6ALH - chains R and J of the 8 polymer chains in the assembly; structure by electron microscopy, 4.40 A resolution (low resolution: residue-level contacts below are approximate; hydrogen-bond / salt-bridge calls are withheld).

[Chain R]
Molecule: 20-nt RNA strand
Sequence (20 nucleotides; each row starts with the number of its first residue):
     1 GCAUUCAAAG CGGAGAGGUA
Unresolved in the structure: 1-10
Metal / ion sites: Mg2+: A20 (shared with Asp-460(J), Asp-462(J) of chain J)

[Chain J]
Molecule: DNA-directed RNA polymerase subunit beta'
From: Escherichia coli (strain K12)
Notes: EC 2.7.7.6
UniProt: P0A8T7 (RPOC_ECOLI); residues 1-1407 here = UniProt positions 1-1407
Amino-acid sequence (1407 residues; each row starts with the number of its first residue):
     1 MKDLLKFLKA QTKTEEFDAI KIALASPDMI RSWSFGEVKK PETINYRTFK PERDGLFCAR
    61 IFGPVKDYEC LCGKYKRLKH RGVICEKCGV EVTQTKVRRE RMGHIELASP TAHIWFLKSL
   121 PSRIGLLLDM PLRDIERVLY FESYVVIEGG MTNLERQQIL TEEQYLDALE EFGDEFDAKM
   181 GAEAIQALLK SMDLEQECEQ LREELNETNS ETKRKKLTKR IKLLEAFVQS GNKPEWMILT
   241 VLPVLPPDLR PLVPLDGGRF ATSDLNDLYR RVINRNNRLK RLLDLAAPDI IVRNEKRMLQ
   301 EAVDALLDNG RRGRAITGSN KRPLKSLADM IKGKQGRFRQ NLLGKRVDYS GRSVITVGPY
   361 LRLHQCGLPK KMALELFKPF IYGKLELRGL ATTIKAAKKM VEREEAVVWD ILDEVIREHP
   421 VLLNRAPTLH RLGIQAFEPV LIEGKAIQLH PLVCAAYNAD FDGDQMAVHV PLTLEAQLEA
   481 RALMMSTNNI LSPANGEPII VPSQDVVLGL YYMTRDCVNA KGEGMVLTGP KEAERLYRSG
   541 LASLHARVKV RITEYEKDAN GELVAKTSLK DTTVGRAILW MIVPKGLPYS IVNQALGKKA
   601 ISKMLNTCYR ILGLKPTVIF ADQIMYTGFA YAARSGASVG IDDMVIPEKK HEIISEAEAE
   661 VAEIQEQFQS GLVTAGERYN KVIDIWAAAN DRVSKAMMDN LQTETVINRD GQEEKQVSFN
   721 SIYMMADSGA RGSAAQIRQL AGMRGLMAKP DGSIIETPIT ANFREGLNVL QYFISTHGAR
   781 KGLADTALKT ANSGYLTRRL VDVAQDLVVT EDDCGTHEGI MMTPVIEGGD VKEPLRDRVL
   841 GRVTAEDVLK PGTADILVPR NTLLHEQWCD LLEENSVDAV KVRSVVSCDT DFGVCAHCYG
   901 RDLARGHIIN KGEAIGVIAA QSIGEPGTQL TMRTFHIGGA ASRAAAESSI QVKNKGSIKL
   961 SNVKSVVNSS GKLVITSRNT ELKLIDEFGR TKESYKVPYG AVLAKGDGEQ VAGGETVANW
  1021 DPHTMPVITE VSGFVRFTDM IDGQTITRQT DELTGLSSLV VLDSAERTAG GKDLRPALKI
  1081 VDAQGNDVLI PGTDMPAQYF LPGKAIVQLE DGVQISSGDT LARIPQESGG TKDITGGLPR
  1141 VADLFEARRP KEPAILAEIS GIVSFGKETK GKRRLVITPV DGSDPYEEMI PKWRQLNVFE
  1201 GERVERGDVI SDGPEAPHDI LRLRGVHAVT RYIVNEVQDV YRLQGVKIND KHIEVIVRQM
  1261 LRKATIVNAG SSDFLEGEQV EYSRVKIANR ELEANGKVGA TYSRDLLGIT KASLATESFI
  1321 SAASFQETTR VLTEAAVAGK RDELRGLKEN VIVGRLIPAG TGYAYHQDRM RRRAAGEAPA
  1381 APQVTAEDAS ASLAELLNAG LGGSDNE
Unresolved in the structure: 1-15, 934-947, 1127-1135, 1374-1407
Metal / ion sites: Zn2+ site 1: Cys-70, Cys-72, Lys-74; Mg2+: Asp-460, Asp-462 (shared with A20(R) of chain R); Zn2+ site 2: Cys-814, Arg-883, Cys-888, Cys-895, Cys-898

[How chain R and chain J interact]
Pairs across the interface (9; chain R residue first):
  C11(R) with Asp-256(J)
  G12(R) with Ala-261(J)
  G13(R) with Lys-325(J)
  A14(R) with Arg-322(J); Gln-335(J)
  U19(R) with Gly-463(J)
  A20(R) with Arg-425(J); Asp-462(J); Asp-464(J)
Also at the interface, not in a pair above, chain J (13 interface residues in all): Val-253, Pro-254, Asp-460, Gln-465

[Overview]
6 residues of chain R face 13 of chain J across their interface. Asp-460(J), Asp-462(J) and A20(R) coordinate
Mg2+. Cys-70(J), Cys-72(J) and Lys-74(J) coordinate Zn2+ site 1.
Chain R is a 20-nt RNA strand and chain J is DNA-directed RNA polymerase subunit beta' (Escherichia coli
(strain K12)); the structure, CryoEM structure of E.coli RNA polymerase elongation complex, was determined by
electron microscopy (same publication as 6ALF and 6ALG).
